Entry 7DG5 (X-ray diffraction, 2.00 A resolution); this record covers chains A and B.

== Chain A ==
Name: Structural maintenance of chromosomes protein 1A
From: Mus musculus
UniProt: Q9CU62 (SMC1A_MOUSE); numbering as in UniProt (aligned over 471-685)
Chain sequence (215 residues; each row starts with the number of its first residue):
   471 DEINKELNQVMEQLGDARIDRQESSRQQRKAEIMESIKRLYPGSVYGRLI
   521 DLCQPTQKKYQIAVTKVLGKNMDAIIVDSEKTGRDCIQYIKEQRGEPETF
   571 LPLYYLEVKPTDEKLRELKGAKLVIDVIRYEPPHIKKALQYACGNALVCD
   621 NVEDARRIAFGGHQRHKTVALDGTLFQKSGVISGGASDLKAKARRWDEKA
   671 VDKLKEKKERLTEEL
Unresolved in the structure: 471-492, 674-685
Sequence notes: engineered mutation Y574 (Asp in Q9CU62)
UniProt features mapped onto this chain:
  - modified residue: K648 (N6-acetyllysine)
From the paper describing this entry:
  - conformationally variable residues (loop rearrangement): Y574

== Chain B ==
Name: Structural maintenance of chromosomes protein 3
From: Mus musculus
UniProt: Q9CW03 (SMC3_MOUSE); numbering as in UniProt (aligned over 484-696)
Chain sequence (213 residues; each row starts with the number of its first residue):
   484 AAKREDLEKKQQLLRAATGKAILNGIDSINKVLEHFRRKGINQHVQNGYH
   534 GIVMNNFECEPAFYTCVEVTAGNRLFYHIVDSDEVSTKILMEFNKMNLPG
   584 EVTFLPLNKLDVRDTAYPETNDAIPMISKLRYNPRFDKAFKHVFGKTLIC
   634 RSMEVSTQLARAFTMDCITLEGDQVSHRGALTGGYYDTRKSRLELQKDVR
   684 KAEEELGELEAKL
Unresolved in the structure: 484-492, 684-696

== Interface between chain A and chain B ==
Residue-residue contacts (72):
  E550(A) - R644(B)  salt bridge
  E550(A) - L664(B)
  R554(A) - L664(B)
  I557(A) - L664(B)  hydrophobic
  I557(A) - T665(B)
  I557(A) - G666(B)
  I560(A) - G667(B)
  K561(A) - M636(B)
  K561(A) - D656(B)  salt bridge
  K561(A) - G667(B)
  R564(A) - Y668(B)
  G565(A) - Y668(B)  hydrogen bond (backbone-backbone)
  P567(A) - G666(B)
  P567(A) - G667(B)
  P567(A) - Y668(B)
  P567(A) - Y669(B)
  E568(A) - L664(B)
  E568(A) - T665(B)
  E568(A) - G666(B)  hydrogen bond (backbone-backbone)
  T569(A) - L664(B)
  T569(A) - T665(B)  hydrogen bond
  F570(A) - A663(B)
  F570(A) - L664(B)  hydrogen bond (backbone-backbone)
  L571(A) - A663(B)  hydrophobic
  P572(A) - G662(B)
  L576(A) - R661(B)
  E577(A) - H660(B)
  E577(A) - R661(B)  hydrogen bond (backbone-side chain)
  V578(A) - R661(B)
  Y611(A) - R661(B)  hydrogen bond (backbone-side chain)
  Y611(A) - A663(B)
  R626(A) - D566(B)  salt bridge
  R626(A) - T570(B)  hydrogen bond
  R626(A) - K571(B)
  F630(A) - K592(B)
  R635(A) - K592(B)  hydrogen bond (side chain-backbone)
  R635(A) - D594(B)
  D642(A) - N577(B)
  T644(A) - L573(B)
  S649(A) - K592(B)
  S649(A) - L593(B)
  S649(A) - D594(B)  hydrogen bond (backbone-backbone)
  S649(A) - H625(B)
  G650(A) - P589(B)
  G650(A) - K592(B)
  V651(A) - T586(B)
  V651(A) - F587(B)
  V651(A) - L588(B)  hydrophobic
  V651(A) - H625(B)
  I652(A) - D566(B)
  I652(A) - S569(B)
  I652(A) - T586(B)
  I652(A) - F587(B)  hydrogen bond (backbone-backbone)
  I652(A) - P589(B)  hydrophobic
  S653(A) - L573(B)
  S653(A) - V585(B)
  S653(A) - T586(B)
  G654(A) - L573(B)
  G654(A) - E584(B)
  G654(A) - V585(B)  hydrogen bond (backbone-backbone)
  G655(A) - L573(B)
  G655(A) - F576(B)
  G655(A) - N577(B)
  G655(A) - G583(B)
  A656(A) - N577(B)  hydrogen bond (backbone-side chain)
  S657(A) - N580(B)
  S657(A) - L581(B)
  D658(A) - P582(B)
  D658(A) - G583(B)  hydrogen bond (side chain-backbone)
  D658(A) - E584(B)
  K660(A) - N580(B)
  K662(A) - E584(B)  salt bridge
Other interface residues (no listed pair), chain A (41 interface residues in all): K536, G553, Y575, Q610, F646, K648, L659
Other interface residues (no listed pair), chain B (37 interface residues in all): T640, A643, S659

== Summary ==
Chain A and chain B form an interface of 41 and 37 residues respectively, with 13 hydrogen bonds and 4 salt
bridges. Polar contacts include E550(A)-R644(B), K561(A)-D656(B) and R626(A)-D566(B). From the paper:
conformational variability at Y574(A).
Chain A is Structural maintenance of chromosomes protein 1A and chain B is Structural maintenance of
chromosomes protein 3, both from Mus musculus; the structure, Crystal structure of mouse Smc1-Smc3 hinge
domain containing a D574Y mutation, was determined by X-ray diffraction (same publication as 7OGT).
